PDB entry 6RDG | electron microscopy, 2.90 A resolution | chains Q and S of the 20 polymer chains in the assembly

# Chain Q
Molecule: epsilon: Polytomella F-ATP synthase epsilon subunit
Organism: Polytomella sp. Pringsheim 198.80
Amino-acid sequence (74 residues; numbered 1 to 74; the number before each row is that of its first residue):
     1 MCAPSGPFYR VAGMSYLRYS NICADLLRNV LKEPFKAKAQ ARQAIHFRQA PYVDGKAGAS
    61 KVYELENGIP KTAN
Not modelled in the structure: 1-2

# Chain S
Molecule: ATP synthase gamma chain, mitochondrial
Organism: Polytomella sp. Pringsheim 198.80
Reference sequence: Q4LDE7 (Q4LDE7_9CHLO); residue numbers follow UniProt; this construct covers 1-317
Amino-acid sequence (317 residues; each row starts with the number of its first residue):
     1 MALRKAVLSL GLSQGVAAEA VLGSGMFNAV QHESVRYASN QAVKQRIRAI KNIGKITKAM
    61 KMVAASKMKN AQIAVEQSRG LVDPFVRLFG DFPAVNSNKS VVVAVTSDKG LCGGLNSNIT
   121 KYTRATLATT ESEGKDVVVV SIGDKGRSQL TRIESQRYQL AIADTYKVRV TFGQASLIVE
   181 ELIKHNPQSY QILFNKFRSA ISFKPTVATI LSPDLLEKQL EDVTGNSLDA YDIEASHERS
   241 DVLRDLTEFH LGVTLYNAML ENNCSEHASR MSAMENSTKS AGEMLGKLTL DYNRKRQATI
   301 TTELIEIIAG ASALMDE
Not modelled in the structure: 1-38, 316-317

# Chain Q / chain S interface
Pairs across the interface - 57 pairs, chain Q then chain S:
  Ser-5(Q) with Asp-241(S)
  Gly-6(Q) with His-237(S), hydrogen bond (backbone-side chain); Asp-241(S)
  Pro-7(Q) with His-237(S)
  Tyr-9(Q) with Asp-245(S), hydrogen bond
  Arg-10(Q) with Arg-244(S); Asp-245(S), salt bridge; Glu-248(S), salt bridge
  Ser-15(Q) with Glu-248(S)
  Tyr-16(Q) with Asp-245(S); Glu-248(S)
  Leu-17(Q) with Phe-172(S), hydrophobic; Ser-176(S); Val-179(S), hydrophobic; Glu-248(S); Gly-252(S)
  Arg-18(Q) with Glu-180(S), salt bridge
  Asn-21(Q) with Phe-172(S); Gly-173(S); Ser-176(S), hydrogen bond
  Ala-41(Q) with Arg-169(S), hydrogen bond (backbone-side chain); Thr-171(S)
  Arg-42(Q) with Thr-171(S)
  Ala-44(Q) with Thr-171(S), hydrogen bond (backbone-side chain)
  Ile-45(Q) with Gly-173(S); Gln-174(S); Leu-177(S), hydrophobic
  His-46(Q) with Asp-164(S); Val-168(S); Gln-174(S)
  Phe-47(Q) with Ile-162(S), hydrophobic; Ala-163(S); Asp-164(S); Thr-165(S); Gln-174(S); Leu-177(S), hydrophobic; Ile-178(S), hydrophobic; Glu-181(S)
  Arg-48(Q) with Asp-144(S); Ile-162(S); Ala-163(S), hydrogen bond (backbone-backbone); Asp-164(S), salt bridge
  Gln-49(Q) with Leu-160(S); Ala-161(S); Glu-181(S), hydrogen bond
  Ala-50(Q) with Leu-160(S); Ala-161(S), hydrogen bond (backbone-backbone)
  Pro-51(Q) with Gln-159(S)
  Tyr-52(Q) with Arg-147(S); Thr-151(S); Tyr-158(S); Gln-159(S), hydrogen bond (backbone-backbone); Ala-161(S), hydrophobic
  Tyr-63(Q) with Leu-177(S), hydrophobic; Glu-181(S)
  Ile-69(Q) with Leu-177(S), hydrophobic; Glu-180(S)
Also at the interface, not in a pair above, chain Q (27 interface residues in all): Gln-43, Asp-54, Pro-70, Asn-74
Also at the interface, not in a pair above, chain S (32 interface residues in all): Ser-155, Lys-184, Phe-249

# In short
Chain Q and chain S form an interface of 27 and 32 residues respectively, with 9 hydrogen bonds and 4 salt
bridges. Among the polar pairs are Arg-10(Q)/Asp-245(S), Arg-10(Q)/Glu-248(S) and Arg-18(Q)/Glu-180(S).
Chain Q is epsilon: Polytomella F-ATP synthase epsilon subunit and chain S is ATP synthase gamma chain,
mitochondrial, both from Polytomella sp. Pringsheim 198.80; the structure, CryoEM structure of Polytomella
F-ATP synthase, Primary rotary state 3, focussed refinement of F1 head and ..., was determined by electron
microscopy (same publication as 6RD4, 6RD5, 6RD6, 6RD7, 6RD8, 6RD9 and 46 further entries).
